PDB entry 7RJB | electron microscopy, 3.20 A resolution | chains K and D of the 10 polymer chains in the assembly

[Chain K]
Name: Cytochrome b
Source organism: Candida albicans (strain SC5314 / ATCC MYA-2876)
Reference sequence: P0C8L0 (CYB_CANAL); residue numbers follow UniProt; this construct covers 1-387
Amino-acid sequence (387 residues; row label = number of the first residue in the row):
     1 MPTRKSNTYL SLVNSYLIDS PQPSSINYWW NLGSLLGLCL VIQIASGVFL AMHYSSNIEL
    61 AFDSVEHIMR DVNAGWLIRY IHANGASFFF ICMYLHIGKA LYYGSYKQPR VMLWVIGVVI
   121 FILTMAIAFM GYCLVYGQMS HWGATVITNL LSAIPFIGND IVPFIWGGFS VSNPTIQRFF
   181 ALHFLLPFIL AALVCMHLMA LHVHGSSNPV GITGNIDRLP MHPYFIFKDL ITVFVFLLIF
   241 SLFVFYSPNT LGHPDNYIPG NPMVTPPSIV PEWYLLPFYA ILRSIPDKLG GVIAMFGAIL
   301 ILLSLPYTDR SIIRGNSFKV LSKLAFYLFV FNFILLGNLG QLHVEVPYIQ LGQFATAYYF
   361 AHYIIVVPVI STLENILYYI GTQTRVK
Disordered / not traced: 384-387
Ion coordination: heme Fe site 1: His82, His183; heme Fe site 2: His96, His197
Small-molecule neighbours:
  - heme (HEM), molecule 1: Trp29, Trp30, Asn31, Leu32, Gly33, Ser34, Leu36, Gly37, Leu40, Phe89, Met93, His96, Ile97, Lys99, Ala100, Ser105, Arg110, Leu113, Trp114, Gly117, Val118, Ile120, Phe121, Val194, His197, Leu198, Leu201, Gly205, Ser206, Ser207
  - heme (HEM), molecule 2: Leu40, Gln43, Ile44, Gly47, Val48, Leu50, Ala51, Tyr54, Val65, Ile68, Arg79, His82, Ala83, Ala86, Phe89, Phe90, Thr124, Ile127, Ala128, Gly131, Tyr132, Leu134, Val135, Phe180, His183, Phe184, Pro187, Leu190, Asn256, Glu272, Tyr274
  - ubiquinone-10 (U10), molecule 1: Tyr16, Leu17, Ser20, Gln22, Ile26, Trp30, Gly33, Ser34, Gly37, Val194, Cys195, Leu198, Leu201, Ser206, Met221, Asp229
  - ubiquinone-10 (U10), molecule 2: Ile122, Leu123, Met125, Ala126, Phe129, Gly143, Val146, Ile147, Ile269, Pro271, Leu275, Phe278, Tyr279, Leu282, Met295, Phe296, Ile299
UniProt features mapped onto this chain:
  - binding site (heme b): His82, His96, His183, His197

[Chain D]
Name: Ubiquinol--cytochrome-c reductase catalytic subunit
Source organism: Candida albicans (strain SC5314 / ATCC MYA-2876)
Reference sequence: A0A1D8PHA3 (A0A1D8PHA3_CANAL); numbering as in UniProt (aligned over 1-288)
Amino-acid sequence (288 residues; row label = number of the first residue in the row):
     1 MFRTAYKTMN QSMVQKFIAG GVGVTGLTAS YLLYQDSMTA DAMTAAEHGL HPPAYNWPHN
    61 GMFETFDHAS IRRGFQVYRE VCAACHSLDR IAWRNLVGVS HTTSEAKAMA EELEYDDEPD
   121 DEGKPRKRPG KLADYIPGPY ENEQAARAAN QGAYPPDLSL IVKARHGGSD YIFSLLTGYP
   181 DEPPAGVVLP EGSNYNPYFP GGAIAMGRVL FDDLVEYEDG TPATTSQMAK DVSTFLNWAS
   241 EPEHDDRKKW GLKALVVLSS LYLLSIWVKR FKWTPIKNRK FRFDPPKK
Disordered / not traced: 1-42, 287-288
Covalently attached groups: heme c (HEC) linked to Cys82, Cys85
Ion coordination: heme c Fe near His86 (its only coordinating residue here)
Small-molecule neighbours: heme c (HEC): Val81, Ala84, His86, Asn150, Ala153, Pro155, Pro156, Leu158, Ile161, Arg165, Tyr171, Ile172, Leu175, Leu176, Phe199, Ile204, Ala205, Met206, Val209, Leu210, Val232, Leu236
UniProt features mapped onto this chain:
  - binding site (heme c): Cys82, Cys85, His86

[Chain K / chain D interface]
Residue-residue contacts (71):
  Ser24(K) - Arg279(D)
  Tyr28(K) - Lys269(D)  hydrogen bond
  Tyr28(K) - Arg270(D)  hydrogen bond
  Phe62(K) - Arg90(D)
  Phe62(K) - Leu160(D)  hydrophobic
  Asp63(K) - Arg90(D)  salt bridge
  Glu66(K) - Arg90(D)
  Glu66(K) - Leu160(D)
  Met69(K) - Lys163(D)
  Arg70(K) - Arg90(D)
  Arg70(K) - Ile91(D)
  Arg70(K) - Ser159(D)  hydrogen bond (side chain-backbone)
  Arg70(K) - Leu160(D)
  Arg70(K) - Ala239(D)  hydrogen bond (side chain-backbone)
  Arg70(K) - Ser240(D)
  Arg70(K) - Pro242(D)
  Asp71(K) - Arg94(D)  salt bridge
  Asp71(K) - Tyr135(D)
  Trp76(K) - Glu243(D)
  Trp76(K) - Arg247(D)
  Trp76(K) - Trp250(D)  hydrophobic
  Leu77(K) - Trp250(D)  hydrophobic
  Tyr80(K) - Lys163(D)
  Tyr80(K) - Glu243(D)  hydrogen bond
  Tyr80(K) - Arg247(D)
  Asp217(K) - Arg279(D)  salt bridge
  Leu219(K) - Ile276(D)  hydrophobic
  Tyr224(K) - Lys272(D)
  Tyr224(K) - Trp273(D)
  Tyr224(K) - Ile276(D)  hydrophobic
  Phe225(K) - Trp273(D)  hydrophobic
  Phe227(K) - Ser265(D)
  Phe227(K) - Val268(D)  hydrophobic
  Phe227(K) - Lys269(D)
  Phe227(K) - Lys272(D)
  Leu230(K) - Ser265(D)
  Ile231(K) - Tyr262(D)  hydrophobic
  Ile231(K) - Ser265(D)  hydrogen bond (backbone-side chain)
  Ile231(K) - Ile266(D)  hydrophobic
  Ile231(K) - Lys269(D)
  Phe234(K) - Leu261(D)  hydrophobic
  Phe234(K) - Tyr262(D)  hydrophobic
  Phe234(K) - Ser265(D)
  Val235(K) - Tyr262(D)  hydrophobic
  Leu237(K) - Leu258(D)
  Leu238(K) - Leu255(D)  hydrophobic
  Ser241(K) - Leu258(D)
  Leu242(K) - Met62(D)  hydrophobic
  Leu242(K) - Leu255(D)  hydrophobic
  Val244(K) - Arg247(D)
  Phe245(K) - Arg247(D)  hydrogen bond (backbone-side chain)
  Phe245(K) - Trp250(D)  hydrophobic
  Phe245(K) - Gly251(D)
  Phe245(K) - Ala254(D)  hydrophobic
  Tyr246(K) - Met62(D)
  Tyr246(K) - Lys248(D)  hydrogen bond (side chain-backbone)
  Tyr246(K) - Gly251(D)  hydrogen bond (side chain-backbone)
  Tyr246(K) - Leu252(D)  hydrogen bond (side chain-backbone)
  Tyr246(K) - Leu255(D)  hydrophobic
  Pro248(K) - Arg247(D)
  Asn249(K) - Lys163(D)
  Asn249(K) - Glu241(D)
  Pro254(K) - Lys163(D)
  Pro254(K) - Ala164(D)
  Pro254(K) - Arg165(D)
  Tyr257(K) - Leu160(D)
  Tyr257(K) - Lys163(D)
  Tyr257(K) - Ala164(D)  hydrophobic
  Ile258(K) - Ala164(D)  hydrophobic
  Ile258(K) - Arg165(D)
  His343(K) - Met43(D)  hydrogen bond
Also at the interface, not in a pair above, chain K (38 interface residues in all): Ala74, Pro223, Lys228, Ser247, Glu345
Also at the interface, not in a pair above, chain D (39 interface residues in all): Phe63, His166, Asp246, Ser259

[Overview]
Chain K and chain D form an interface of 38 and 39 residues respectively, with 11 hydrogen bonds and 3 salt
bridges. Among the polar pairs are Asp63(K)-Arg90(D), Asp71(K)-Arg94(D) and Asp217(K)-Arg279(D). Chain K binds
heme and ubiquinone-10. Covalently linked heme c: at Cys82(D).
Here chain K is Cytochrome b and chain D is Ubiquinol--cytochrome-c reductase catalytic subunit, both from
Candida albicans (strain SC5314 / ATCC MYA-2876). Entry 7RJB (Complex III2 from Candida albicans, inhibitor
free, Rieske head domain in b position) was determined by electron microscopy, deposited together with 7RJA,
7RJC, 7RJD and 7RJE.
